PDB entry 7M8E | electron microscopy, 3.40 A resolution | chains C and 2 of the 9 polymer chains in the assembly

[Chain C]
Protein: DNA-directed RNA polymerase subunit beta
Source organism: Escherichia coli
Notes: EC 2.7.7.6
Reference sequence: P0A8V4 (RPOB_ECO57); residue numbers follow UniProt; this construct covers 1-1342
Chain sequence (1342 residues; numbered 1 to 1342; the number before each row is that of its first residue):
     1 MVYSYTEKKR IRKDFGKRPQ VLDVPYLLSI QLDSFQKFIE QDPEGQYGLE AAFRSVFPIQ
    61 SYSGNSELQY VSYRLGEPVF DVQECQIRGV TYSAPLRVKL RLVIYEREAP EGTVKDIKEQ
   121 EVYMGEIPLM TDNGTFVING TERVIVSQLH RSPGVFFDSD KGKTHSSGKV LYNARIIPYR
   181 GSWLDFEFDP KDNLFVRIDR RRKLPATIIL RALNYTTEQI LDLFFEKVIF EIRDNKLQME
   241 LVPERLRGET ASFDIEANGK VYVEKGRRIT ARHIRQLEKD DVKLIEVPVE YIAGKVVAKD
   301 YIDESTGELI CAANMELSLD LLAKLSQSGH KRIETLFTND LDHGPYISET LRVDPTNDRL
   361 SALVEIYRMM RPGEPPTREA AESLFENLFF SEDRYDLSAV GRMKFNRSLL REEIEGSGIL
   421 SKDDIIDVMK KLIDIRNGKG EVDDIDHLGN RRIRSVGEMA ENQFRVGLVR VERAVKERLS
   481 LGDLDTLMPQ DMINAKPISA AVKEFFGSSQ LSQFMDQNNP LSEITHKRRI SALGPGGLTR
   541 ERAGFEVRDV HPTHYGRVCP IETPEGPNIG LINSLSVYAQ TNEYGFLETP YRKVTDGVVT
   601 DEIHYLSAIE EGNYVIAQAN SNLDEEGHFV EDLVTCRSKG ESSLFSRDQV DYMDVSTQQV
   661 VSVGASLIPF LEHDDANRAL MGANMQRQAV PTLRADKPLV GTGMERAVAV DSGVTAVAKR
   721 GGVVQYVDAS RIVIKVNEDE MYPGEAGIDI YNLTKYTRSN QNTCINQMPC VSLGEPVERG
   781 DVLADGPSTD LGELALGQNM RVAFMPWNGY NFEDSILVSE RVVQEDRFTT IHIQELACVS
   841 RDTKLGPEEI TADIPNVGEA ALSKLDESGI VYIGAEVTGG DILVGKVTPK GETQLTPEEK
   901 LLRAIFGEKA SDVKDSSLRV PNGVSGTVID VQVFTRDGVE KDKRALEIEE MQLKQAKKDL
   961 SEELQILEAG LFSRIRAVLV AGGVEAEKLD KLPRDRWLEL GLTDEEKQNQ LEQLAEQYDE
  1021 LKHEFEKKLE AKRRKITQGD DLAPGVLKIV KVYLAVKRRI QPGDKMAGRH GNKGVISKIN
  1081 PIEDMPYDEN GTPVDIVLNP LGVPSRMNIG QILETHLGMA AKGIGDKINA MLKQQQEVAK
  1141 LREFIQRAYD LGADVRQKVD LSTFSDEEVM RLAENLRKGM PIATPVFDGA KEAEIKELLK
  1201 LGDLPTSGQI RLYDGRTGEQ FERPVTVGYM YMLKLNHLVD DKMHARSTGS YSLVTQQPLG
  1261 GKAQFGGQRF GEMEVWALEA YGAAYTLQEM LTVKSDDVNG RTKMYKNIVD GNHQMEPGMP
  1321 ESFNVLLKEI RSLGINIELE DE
Unresolved in the structure: 1-2
UniProt features mapped onto this chain:
  - modified residue (N6-acetyllysine): Lys-1022, Lys-1200

[Chain 2]
Molecule: Template DNA
Sequence (39 nucleotides; numbered 1 to 39; the number before each row is that of its first residue):
     1 CGCCGCGTCT GTTGAGCCGA TGGCTATGAG ATCAACTAG
Unresolved in the structure: 23-39

[Chain C / chain 2 interface]
Contacting residue pairs (8):
  Arg-143(C) / DG19(2)  phosphate contact
  Arg-143(C) / DA20(2)  salt bridge to the phosphate
  Lys-191(C) / DC4(2)  salt bridge to the phosphate
  Phe-514(C) / DG19(2)  phosphate contact
  Lys-1262(C) / DG16(2)  phosphate contact
  Arg-1269(C) / DG14(2)  salt bridge to the phosphate
  Arg-1269(C) / DA15(2)  phosphate contact
  Gly-1271(C) / DG14(2)  phosphate contact
Also at the interface, not in a pair above, chain C (13 interface residues in all): Asn-139, Arg-202, Gly-507, Asp-1241, Gly-1261, Gln-1268, Glu-1272
Also at the interface, not in a pair above, chain 2 (8 interface residues in all): DC6, DC18

[Summary]
Chain C and chain 2 form an interface of 13 and 8 residues respectively, with 3 salt bridges. Polar contacts
include Arg-143(C)/DA20(2), Lys-191(C)/DC4(2) and Arg-1269(C)/DG14(2).
Chain C is DNA-directed RNA polymerase subunit beta (Escherichia coli) and chain 2 is Template DNA; the
structure, E.coli RNAP-RapA elongation complex, was determined by electron microscopy.
